Entry 6JCF (X-ray diffraction, 2.15 A resolution); this record covers chain A.

Chain A:
Name: Integrase
Organism: Human immunodeficiency virus 1
Notes: fragment: HIV-1 Integrase catalytic core domain
UniProt: F2WR52 (F2WR52_9HIV1); residues 51-212 here = UniProt positions 51-212
Amino-acid sequence (163 residues; row label = number of the first residue in the row):
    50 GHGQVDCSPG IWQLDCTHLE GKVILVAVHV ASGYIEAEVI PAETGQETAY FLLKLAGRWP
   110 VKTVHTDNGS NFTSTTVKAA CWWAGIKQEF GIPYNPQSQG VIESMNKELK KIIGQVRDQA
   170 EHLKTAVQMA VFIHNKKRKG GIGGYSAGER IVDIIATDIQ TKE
Not modelled in the structure: 50-55, 141-147, 189-193, 210-212
Sequence notes: expression tag (50); engineered mutation K185 (Phe in F2WR52)
From the paper describing this entry:
  - binding site for cacodylate ion: C65, C130
  - catalytic residues: D64, D116, E152 (citing earlier work)
  - contacts within the chain: D64-N120 (water-mediated contact)

In short:
From the paper: catalytic residues D64, D116 and E152; a binding site for cacodylate ion at C65 and C130.
Chain A is Integrase (Human immunodeficiency virus 1); the structure, Cryogenic structure of HIV-1 Integrase
catalytic core domain by synchrotron, was determined by X-ray diffraction together with 6JCG from the same
study.
